PDB entry 1WYV | X-ray diffraction, 2.40 A resolution | chains A and D of the 4 polymer chains in the assembly

# Chain A
Name: glycine dehydrogenase (decarboxylating) subunit 1
From: Thermus thermophilus
Notes: EC 1.4.4.2
Amino-acid sequence (438 residues; each row starts with the number of its first residue):
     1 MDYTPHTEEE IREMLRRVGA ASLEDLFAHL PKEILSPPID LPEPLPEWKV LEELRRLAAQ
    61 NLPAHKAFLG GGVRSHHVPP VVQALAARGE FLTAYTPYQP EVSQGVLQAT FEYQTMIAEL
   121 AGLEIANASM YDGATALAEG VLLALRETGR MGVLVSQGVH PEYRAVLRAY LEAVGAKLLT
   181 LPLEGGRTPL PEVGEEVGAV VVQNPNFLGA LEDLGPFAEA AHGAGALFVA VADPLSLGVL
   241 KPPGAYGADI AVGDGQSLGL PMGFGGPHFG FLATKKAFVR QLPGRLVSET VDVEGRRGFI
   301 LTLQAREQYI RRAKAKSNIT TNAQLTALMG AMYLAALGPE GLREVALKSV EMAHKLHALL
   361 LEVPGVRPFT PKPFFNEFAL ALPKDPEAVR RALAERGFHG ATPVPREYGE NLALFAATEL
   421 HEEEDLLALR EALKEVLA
Disordered / not traced: 438
Residues lining bound ligands: (aminooxy)acetic acid / pyridoxal phosphate: Y95, Y98, Q308, T320, T321

# Chain D
Name: glycine dehydrogenase subunit 2 (P-protein)
From: Thermus thermophilus
Notes: EC 1.4.4.2
Amino-acid sequence (474 residues; each row starts with the number of its first residue):
     1 MSFPLIFERS RKGRRGLKLV KAVPKAEDLI PKEHLREVPP RLPEVDELTL VRHYTGLSRR
    61 QVGVDTTFYP LGSCTMKYNP KLHEEAARLF ADLHPYQDPR TAQGALRLMW ELGEYLKALT
   121 GMDAITLEPA AGAHGELTGI LIIRAYHEDR GEGRTRRVVL VPDSAHGSNP ATASMAGYQV
   181 REIPSGPEGE VDLEALKREL GPHVAALMLT NPNTLGLFER RILEISRLCK EAGVQLYYDG
   241 ANLNAIMGWA RPGDMGFDVV HLNLHKTFTV PHGGGGPGSG PVGVKAHLAP YLPVPLVERG
   301 EEGFYLDFDR PKSIGRVRSF YGNFLALVRA WAYIRTLGLE GLKKAAALAV LNARYLKELL
   361 KEKGYRVPYD GPSMHEFVAQ PPEGFRALDL AKGLLELGFH PPTVYFPLIV KEALMVEPTE
   421 TEAKETLEAF AEAMGALLKK PKEWLENAPY STPVRRLDEL RANKHPKLTY FDEG
Disordered / not traced: 1
Residues lining bound ligands: (aminooxy)acetic acid / pyridoxal phosphate: S73, A131, G132, A133, E136, H166, S168, T210, T214, D239, A241, N263, H265, K266

# How chain A and chain D interact
Residue-residue contacts (21; chain A residue first):
  M1(A) - K21(D)
  D2(A) - K18(D)  salt bridge
  Y3(A) - E47(D)
  P5(A) - R14(D)  hydrogen bond (backbone-side chain)
  P5(A) - D46(D)
  T7(A) - K12(D)
  T7(A) - G13(D)
  T7(A) - R14(D)
  E10(A) - R14(D)  salt bridge
  P44(A) - K21(D)  hydrogen bond (backbone-side chain)
  P46(A) - K18(D)
  P46(A) - L19(D)
  P46(A) - K21(D)
  E47(A) - L17(D)
  E47(A) - L19(D)
  W48(A) - L19(D)  hydrogen bond (side chain-backbone)
  P80(A) - L82(D)  hydrophobic
  V81(A) - Y78(D)
  V81(A) - K81(D)
  A84(A) - K81(D)
  E90(A) - R59(D)  salt bridge
Interface residues without a listed pair, chain A (15 interface residues in all): E43
Interface residues without a listed pair, chain D (16 interface residues in all): R11, T55, E85

# Overview
15 residues of chain A and 16 residues of chain D are in contact; the contacts include 3 hydrogen bonds and 3
salt bridges. Among the polar pairs are D2(A)-K18(D), E10(A)-R14(D) and E90(A)-R59(D). Bound to chain A:
(aminooxy)acetic acid / pyridoxal phosphate.
Here chain A is glycine dehydrogenase (decarboxylating) subunit 1 and chain D is glycine dehydrogenase subunit
2 (P-protein), both from Thermus thermophilus. Entry 1WYV (Crystal structure of glycine decarboxylase
(P-protein) of the glycine cleavage system, in inhibitor-bound form) was determined by X-ray diffraction
together with 1WYT and 1WYU from the same study.
